PDB entry 8HIF | electron microscopy, 3.50 A resolution | chains C1 and y5 of the 144 polymer chains in the assembly

Chain C1:
Molecule: Major capsid protein
Source organism: Singapore grouper iridovirus
Reference sequence: Q5YFJ3 (Q5YFJ3_9VIRU); residues 1-463 here = UniProt positions 1-463
Chain sequence (463 residues; numbered 1 to 463; the number before each row is that of its first residue):
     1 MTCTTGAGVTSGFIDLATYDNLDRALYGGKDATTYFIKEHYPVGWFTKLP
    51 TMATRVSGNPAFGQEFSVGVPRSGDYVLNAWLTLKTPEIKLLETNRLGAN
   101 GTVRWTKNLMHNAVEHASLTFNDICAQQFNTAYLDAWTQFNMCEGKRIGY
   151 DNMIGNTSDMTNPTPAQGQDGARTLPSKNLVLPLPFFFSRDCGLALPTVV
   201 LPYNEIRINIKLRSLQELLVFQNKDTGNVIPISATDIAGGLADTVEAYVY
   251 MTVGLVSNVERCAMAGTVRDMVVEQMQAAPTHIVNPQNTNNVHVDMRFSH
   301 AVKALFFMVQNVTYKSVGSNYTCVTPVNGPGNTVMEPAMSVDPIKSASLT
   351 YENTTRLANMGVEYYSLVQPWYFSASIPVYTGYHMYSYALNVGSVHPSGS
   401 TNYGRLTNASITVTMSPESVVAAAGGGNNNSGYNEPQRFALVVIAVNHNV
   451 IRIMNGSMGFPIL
Disordered / not traced: 1-2

Chain y5:
Molecule: VP59
Source organism: Singapore grouper iridovirus
Reference sequence: Q5YFK6 (Q5YFK6_9VIRU); residue numbers follow UniProt; this construct covers 1-146
Chain sequence (146 residues; each row starts with the number of its first residue):
     1 MDSQGFWAILAFTPVLMILSLKGEGLLAMVGLLVLTVTLLASREKNDRPR
    51 LSCRGKIGRKVSGFENAGHVRDSHHVIYKRPPVNEYCAETREDNSLYVPE
   101 YCGQNWKNGVLSGMGTHHDAYRNLAVNMMTLRRESAVSAGWAHSYL
Disordered / not traced: 1-68

How chain C1 and chain y5 interact:
Contacting residue pairs (51):
  R72(C1) - V110(y5)
  S73(C1) - R71(y5)
  D75(C1) - R71(y5)  salt bridge
  F121(C1) - N105(y5)  hydrogen bond (backbone-side chain)
  N122(C1) - N105(y5)  hydrogen bond
  N122(C1) - W106(y5)  hydrogen bond (side chain-backbone)
  N122(C1) - N108(y5)
  I124(C1) - N105(y5)
  V199(C1) - V76(y5)
  V200(C1) - I77(y5)
  P202(C1) - I77(y5)  hydrophobic
  P202(C1) - G109(y5)
  P202(C1) - V110(y5)  hydrogen bond (backbone-backbone)
  Y203(C1) - P81(y5)
  Y203(C1) - W106(y5)
  Y203(C1) - K107(y5)
  Y203(C1) - N108(y5)  hydrogen bond (backbone-backbone)
  Y203(C1) - G109(y5)  hydrogen bond (backbone-backbone)
  N204(C1) - N105(y5)
  N204(C1) - W106(y5)
  N204(C1) - G109(y5)
  E205(C1) - N108(y5)
  E205(C1) - G109(y5)
  L255(C1) - R71(y5)
  V256(C1) - R71(y5)  hydrogen bond (backbone-side chain)
  S257(C1) - H69(y5)
  S257(C1) - V70(y5)
  N258(C1) - V70(y5)  hydrogen bond (backbone-backbone)
  N258(C1) - R71(y5)
  N258(C1) - D72(y5)  hydrogen bond
  R261(C1) - R71(y5)
  R261(C1) - D72(y5)  salt bridge
  R261(C1) - V76(y5)
  A265(C1) - V76(y5)  hydrophobic
  R452(C1) - Y101(y5)
  M454(C1) - E100(y5)
  M454(C1) - Y101(y5)  hydrophobic
  M454(C1) - Q104(y5)
  N455(C1) - R80(y5)
  N455(C1) - E100(y5)  hydrogen bond
  N455(C1) - K107(y5)
  S457(C1) - Q104(y5)  hydrogen bond
  S457(C1) - N105(y5)
  M458(C1) - Q104(y5)
  M458(C1) - N105(y5)  hydrogen bond (backbone-backbone)
  G459(C1) - Y101(y5)  hydrogen bond (backbone-side chain)
  G459(C1) - G103(y5)
  G459(C1) - Q104(y5)
  F460(C1) - C102(y5)
  F460(C1) - G103(y5)
  P461(C1) - Y101(y5)  hydrophobic
Other interface residues (no listed pair), chain C1 (29 interface residues in all): W45, C262, G456
Other interface residues (no listed pair), chain y5 (22 interface residues in all): S73, H75, L111

In short:
29 residues of chain C1 and 22 residues of chain y5 are in contact, with 13 hydrogen bonds and 2 salt bridges.
Polar contacts include D75(C1)-R71(y5), R261(C1)-D72(y5) and F121(C1)-N105(y5).
Chain C1 is Major capsid protein and chain y5 is VP59, both from Singapore grouper iridovirus; the structure,
One asymmetric unit of Singapore grouper iridovirus capsid, was determined by electron microscopy.
